Entry 6Y4O (X-ray diffraction, 1.84 A resolution); this record covers chains A and B.

# Chain A
Molecule: Calmodulin-2
Source organism: Homo sapiens
UniProtKB: P0DP24 (CALM2_HUMAN); residues 0-148 here correspond to UniProt positions 1-149 (UniProt number = residue number + 1)
Chain sequence (149 residues; row label = number of the first residue in the row; numbering starts at 0):
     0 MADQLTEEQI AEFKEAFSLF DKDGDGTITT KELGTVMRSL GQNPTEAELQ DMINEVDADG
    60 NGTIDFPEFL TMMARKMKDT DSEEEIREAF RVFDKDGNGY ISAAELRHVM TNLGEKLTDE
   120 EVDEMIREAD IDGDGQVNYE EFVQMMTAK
Disordered / not traced: 0-3, 77-80, 146-148
Bound ions: Ca2+ site 1: D20, D22, D24, T26, E31; Ca2+ site 2: D56, D58, N60, T62, E67; Ca2+ site 3: D93, D95, N97, Y99, E104; Ca2+ site 4: D129, D131, D133, Q135, E140
UniProt features mapped onto this chain:
  - binding site (Ca(2+)): D20, D22, D24, T26, E31, D56, D58, N60, T62, E67, D93, D95, N97, Y99, E104, D129, D131, D133, Q135, E140
  - modified residue: A1 (N-acetylalanine), K21 (N6-acetyllysine), T44 (Phosphothreonine), S81 (Phosphoserine), K94 (N6-acetyllysine), Y99 (Phosphotyrosine), S101 (Phosphoserine), T110 (Phosphothreonine), K115 (N6,N6,N6-trimethyllysine), Y138 (Phosphotyrosine)
  - cross-link: K21 (Glycyl lysine isopeptide (Lys-Gly) (interchain with G-Cter in SUMO2))
What the authors report for this chain:
  - contacts within the chain: Q49-N53 (hydrogen bond), D50-E54 (backbone contact)
  - Ca2+ coordination: N60, T62
  - mutagenesis - N53I: unchanged binding to Ryanodine receptor 2 (chain B)
  - disease-associated variants - N53I (4.7 kJ/mol): decreased stability (citing earlier work)

# Chain B
Molecule: Ryanodine receptor 2
Source organism: Mus musculus
UniProtKB: E9Q401 (RYR2_MOUSE); residues 3614-3640 here correspond to UniProt positions 3580-3606 (UniProt number = residue number - 34)
Chain sequence (30 residues; each row starts with the number of its first residue):
  3611 SNARSKKAVW HKLLSKQRKR AVVACFRMAP
Disordered / not traced: 3611-3614, 3639-3640
Sequence notes: expression tag (3611-3613)

# Chain A / chain B interface
Pairs across the interface - 53 pairs, chain A then chain B:
  E11(A) with R3628(B), hydrogen bond (backbone-side chain)
  E14(A) with R3628(B)
  A15(A) with R3628(B)
  L18(A) with S3625(B); R3628(B); K3629(B)
  F19(A) with K3629(B); V3632(B), hydrophobic; V3633(B), hydrophobic
  L32(A) with F3636(B), hydrophobic
  V35(A) with K3629(B)
  M36(A) with V3633(B), hydrophobic; R3637(B)
  L39(A) with K3626(B); R3630(B); V3633(B), hydrophobic
  Q41(A) with V3633(B); R3637(B), hydrogen bond
  M51(A) with F3636(B), hydrophobic; R3637(B)
  I63(A) with F3636(B), hydrophobic
  F68(A) with V3632(B), hydrophobic
  M71(A) with C3635(B), hydrophobic; F3636(B), hydrophobic
  K75(A) with C3635(B)
  A88(A) with L3624(B), hydrophobic; Q3627(B)
  V91(A) with Q3627(B); R3630(B)
  F92(A) with W3620(B), hydrophobic; L3623(B), hydrophobic
  L105(A) with L3623(B), hydrophobic
  M109(A) with L3623(B), hydrophobic
  N111(A) with R3630(B)
  L112(A) with L3623(B); K3626(B); R3630(B)
  E114(A) with K3622(B), salt bridge; K3626(B), salt bridge
  E120(A) with V3619(B)
  E123(A) with K3616(B), salt bridge
  M124(A) with K3616(B); V3619(B), hydrophobic; W3620(B), hydrogen bond (backbone-side chain); L3623(B), hydrophobic
  E127(A) with S3615(B); K3616(B), hydrogen bond (side chain-backbone)
  M144(A) with K3617(B), hydrogen bond (backbone-side chain); W3620(B), hydrophobic; H3621(B)
  M145(A) with W3620(B); H3621(B), hydrogen bond (backbone-side chain); L3624(B), hydrophobic
Other interface residues (no listed pair), chain A (37 interface residues in all): V55, M72, E84, I125, A128, V136, F141, Q143

# Summary
The interface between chain A and chain B involves 37 residues on one side and 20 on the other, with 6
hydrogen bonds and 3 salt bridges. Polar contacts include E114(A)-K3622(B), E114(A)-K3626(B) and
E123(A)-K3616(B). The paper reports that N53I of chain A reduces stability; Ca2+ coordination by N60(A) and
T62(A).
Here chain A is Calmodulin-2 (Homo sapiens) and chain B is Ryanodine receptor 2 (Mus musculus). Entry 6Y4O
(Calmodulin bound to cardiac ryanodine receptor (RyR2) calmodulin binding domain) was determined by X-ray
diffraction together with 6Y4P from the same study.
